Entry 5GWY (X-ray diffraction, 2.85 A resolution); this record covers chains A and B of the 4 polymer chains in the assembly.

== Chain A (and B) ==
Molecule: main protease
Source organism: Human coronavirus NL63
Notes: EC 3.4.22.-; chain B of this document is another copy of the same molecule, construct and numbering; everything in this record applies to it too
UniProt: P0C6U6 (R1A_CVHNL); residues 1-303 here correspond to UniProt positions 2940-3242 (UniProt number = residue number + 2939)
Chain sequence (308 residues; each row starts with the number of its first residue; numbers below 1 keep their minus sign (Gly-4 is residue -4)):
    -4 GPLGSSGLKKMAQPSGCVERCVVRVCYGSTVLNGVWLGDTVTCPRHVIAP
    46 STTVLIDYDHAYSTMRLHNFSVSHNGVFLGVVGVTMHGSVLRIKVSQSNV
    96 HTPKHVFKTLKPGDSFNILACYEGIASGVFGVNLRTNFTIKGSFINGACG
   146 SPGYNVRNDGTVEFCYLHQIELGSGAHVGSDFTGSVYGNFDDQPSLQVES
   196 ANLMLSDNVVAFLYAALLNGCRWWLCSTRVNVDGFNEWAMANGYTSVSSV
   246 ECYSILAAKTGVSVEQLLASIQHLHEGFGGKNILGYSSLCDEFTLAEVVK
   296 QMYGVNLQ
Not modelled in the structure: -4 to 2, 301-303 (chain B: -4 to -3, 303)
Differences from the reference sequence: expression tag (-4 to 0)
UniProt features mapped onto this chain:
  - active site (For 3CL-PRO activity): His41, Cys144
  - site: Gln303 (Cleavage)
What the authors report for this chain:
  - catalytic residues: His41, Cys144
  - binding site for N-[(5-methylisoxazol-3-yl)carbonyl]alanyl-L-valyl-N~1~-((1R, 2Z)-4-(benzyloxy)-4-oxo-1-{[(3R)-2-oxopyrrolidin-3-yl]methyl}but-2-enyl)-L-leucinamide: Val26, Leu27, His41, Tyr53, Phe139, Gly142, Cys144, His163, Gln164, Glu166, Leu167, Gly168, His172, Asp187, Pro189, Ser190, Leu191, Gln192
  - conformationally variable residues (loop rearrangement, side-chain flip): His41, Pro45 to Ile51, Ser138 to Gly142, Gln164 to Gly168, Asp187 to Leu191

== How chain A and chain B interact ==
Residue-residue contacts (65):
  Lys4(A) with Phe125(B); Gly126(B), hydrogen bond (side chain-backbone); Lys136(B); Ser138(B)
  Met6(A) with Val124(B); Phe125(B), hydrophobic; Ser138(B)
  Ala7(A) with Gly123(B); Val124(B), hydrogen bond (backbone-backbone)
  Gln8(A) with Val124(B)
  Pro9(A) with Ser10(B); Glu14(B); Ala121(B); Ser122(B); Gly123(B)
  Ser10(A) with Pro9(B); Ser10(B), hydrogen bond (backbone-side chain); Glu14(B), hydrogen bond (backbone-side chain)
  Gly11(A) with Gly11(B); Glu14(B), hydrogen bond (backbone-side chain)
  Glu14(A) with Pro9(B); Ser10(B), hydrogen bond (side chain-backbone); Gly11(B), hydrogen bond (side chain-backbone)
  Arg15(A) with Gly11(B); Arg15(B)
  Ala121(A) with Pro9(B)
  Ser122(A) with Pro9(B); Lys295(B)
  Gly123(A) with Ala7(B); Pro9(B)
  Val124(A) with Met6(B); Ala7(B), hydrogen bond (backbone-backbone); Gln8(B); Val124(B), hydrophobic
  Phe125(A) with Lys4(B); Lys5(B); Met6(B), hydrophobic
  Gly126(A) with Lys4(B), hydrogen bond (backbone-side chain)
  Lys136(A) with Lys4(B)
  Gly137(A) with Ser1(B); Gly2(B)
  Ser138(A) with Ser1(B); Gly2(B), hydrogen bond (side chain-backbone); Lys4(B); Met6(B); Gln296(B), hydrogen bond
  Phe139(A) with Ser1(B)
  Ile140(A) with Ser1(B); Gln296(B); Met297(B); Tyr298(B); Gly299(B)
  Glu166(A) with Leu-2(B), hydrogen bond (side chain-backbone); Ser0(B)
  Leu167(A) with Leu-2(B), hydrogen bond (backbone-backbone)
  Gly168(A) with Leu-2(B)
  His172(A) with Ser1(B), hydrogen bond (side chain-backbone)
  Tyr281(A) with Ser282(B)
  Ser282(A) with Ser282(B), hydrogen bond (backbone-side chain)
  Ser283(A) with Ser282(B)
  Gln296(A) with Ser138(B), hydrogen bond; Ile140(B)
  Met297(A) with Ile140(B)
  Tyr298(A) with Ile140(B)
  Gly299(A) with Ile140(B)
Other interface residues (no listed pair), chain A (37 interface residues in all): Lys5, His96, Val127, Gly170, Gly280, Lys295
Other interface residues (no listed pair), chain B (32 interface residues in all): Leu3, Val127, Ser283

== Summary ==
37 residues of chain A face 32 of chain B across their interface; the contacts include 16 hydrogen bonds.
Among the polar pairs are Lys4(A)-Gly126(B), Ser10(A)-Ser10(B) and Ser10(A)-Glu14(B). The paper reports
catalytic residues His41(A) and Cys144(A); a binding site for
N-[(5-methylisoxazol-3-yl)carbonyl]alanyl-L-valyl-N~1~-((1R,
2Z)-4-(benzyloxy)-4-oxo-1-{[(3R)-2-oxopyrrolidin-3-yl]methyl}but-2-enyl)-L-leucinamide at Val26(A), Leu27(A)
and His41(A) among others.
Both chains are main protease (Human coronavirus NL63). Entry 5GWY (Structure of Main Protease from Human
Coronavirus NL63: Insights for Wide Spectrum Anti-Coronavirus Drug Design) was determined by X-ray
diffraction.
